6U6C - chains A and B of the 4 polymer chains in the assembly; structure by X-ray diffraction, 2.40 A resolution.

Chain A:
Name: Tryptophan synthase alpha chain
From: Mycobacterium tuberculosis (strain ATCC 25618 / H37Rv)
Notes: EC 4.2.1.20
UniProtKB: P9WFY1 (TRPA_MYCTU); residue numbers follow UniProt; this construct covers 1-270
Sequence (276 residues; numbered 1 to 276; the number before each row is that of its first residue):
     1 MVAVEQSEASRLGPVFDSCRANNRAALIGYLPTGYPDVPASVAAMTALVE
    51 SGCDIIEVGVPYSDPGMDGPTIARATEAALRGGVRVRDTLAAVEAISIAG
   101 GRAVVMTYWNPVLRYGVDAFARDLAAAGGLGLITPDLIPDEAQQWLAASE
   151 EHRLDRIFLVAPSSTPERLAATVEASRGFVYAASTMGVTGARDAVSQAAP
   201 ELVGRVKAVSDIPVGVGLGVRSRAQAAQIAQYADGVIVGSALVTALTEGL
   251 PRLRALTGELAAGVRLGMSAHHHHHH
Not modelled in the structure: 1-7, 185-195, 268-276
Sequence notes: expression tag (271-276)
Ligand contacts:
  - malonate ion (MLI): Ile72, Tyr181, Gly217, Leu218, Gly219, Val220, Ile237, Val238, Gly239, Ser240
  - PZV (1-(2-fluorobenzene-1-carbonyl)-N-methyl-2,3-dihydro-1H-indole-5-sulfonamide): Tyr62, Asp64, Pro65, Gly66, Met67, Tyr108, Asp136
Curated features (UniProtKB/Swiss-Prot):
  - active site (Proton acceptor): Glu57, Asp68
Reported in the primary citation:
  - binding site for PZV: Asp64, Gly66, Met67, Asp136
  - mutagenesis - G66V: unchanged catalytic activity (citing earlier work)

Chain B:
Name: Tryptophan synthase beta chain
From: Mycobacterium tuberculosis (strain ATCC 25618 / H37Rv)
Notes: EC 4.2.1.20
UniProtKB: P9WFX9 (TRPB_MYCTU); residues 1-410 here correspond to UniProt positions 13-422 (UniProt number = residue number + 12)
Sequence (410 residues; each row starts with the number of its first residue):
     1 MSAAIAEPTSHDPDSGGHFGGPSGWGGRYVPEALMAVIEEVTAAYQKERV
    51 SQDFLDDLDRLQANYAGRPSPLYEATRLSQHAGSARIFLKREDLNHTGSH
   101 KINNVLGQALLARRMGKTRVIAETGAGQHGVATATACALLGLDCVIYMGG
   151 IDTARQALNVARMRLLGAEVVAVQTGSKTLKDAINEAFRDWVANADNTYY
   201 CFGTAAGPHPFPTMVRDFQRIIGMEARVQIQGQAGRLPDAVVACVGGGSN
   251 AIGIFHAFLDDPGVRLVGFEAAGDGVETGRHAATFTAGSPGAFHGSFSYL
   301 LQDEDGQTIESHSISAGLDYPGVGPEHAWLKEAGRVDYRPITDSEAMDAF
   351 GLLCRMEGIIPAIESAHAVAGALKLGVELGRGAVIVVNLSGRGDKDVETA
   401 AKWFGLLGND
Not modelled in the structure: 1-3, 409-410
Bound ions: K+: Gly246, Ala282, Thr284, Tyr320, Gly322
Ligand contacts:
  - P1T (2-[({3-hydroxy-2-methyl-5-[(phosphonooxy)methyl]pyridin-4-yl}methyl)amino]acrylic acid): Ser99, His100, Lys101, Thr124, Gly125, Ala126, Gly127, Gln128, His129, Leu180, Gly203, Thr204, Cys244, Val245, Gly246, Gly247, Gly248, Ser249, Asn250, Gly317, Leu318, Ala362, Glu364, Ser365, Ser390, Gly391
  - PZV (1-(2-fluorobenzene-1-carbonyl)-N-methyl-2,3-dihydro-1H-indole-5-sulfonamide): Tyr29, Val30, Pro31, Leu34, Ile184, Asn185, Phe188, Trp191, Tyr200, Phe202, Gly207, Pro208, Phe211, His294, Gly295
Reported in the primary citation:
  - binding site for PZV: Leu34, Ile184, Phe188, Trp191, Tyr200, Phe202, Pro208, Phe211, His294

Interface between chain A and chain B:
Pairs across the interface - 51 pairs, chain A then chain B:
  Pro61(A) - Gln307(B)  hydrogen bond (backbone-side chain)
  Tyr62(A) - Phe293(B)
  Tyr62(A) - Gly306(B)
  Tyr62(A) - Gln307(B)
  Tyr62(A) - Thr308(B)
  Ser63(A) - Gln307(B)  hydrogen bond (backbone-side chain)
  Ser63(A) - Thr308(B)  hydrogen bond (side chain-backbone)
  Asp64(A) - Lys181(B)  salt bridge
  Asp64(A) - Asn185(B)  hydrogen bond
  Asp64(A) - Phe293(B)
  Asp64(A) - Thr308(B)  hydrogen bond
  Pro65(A) - Arg189(B)  hydrogen bond (backbone-side chain)
  Gly66(A) - Phe188(B)
  Gly66(A) - Arg189(B)  hydrogen bond (backbone-side chain)
  Met67(A) - Pro31(B)  hydrophobic
  Asp68(A) - Arg189(B)  hydrogen bond (backbone-side chain)
  Leu80(A) - Gln307(B)
  Arg85(A) - Glu304(B)  salt bridge
  Arg85(A) - Asp305(B)  salt bridge
  Val86(A) - Asp305(B)  hydrogen bond (backbone-side chain)
  Asn110(A) - Gly291(B)
  Asn110(A) - Ala292(B)  hydrogen bond (side chain-backbone)
  Asn110(A) - Gln302(B)  hydrogen bond
  Asn110(A) - Gly306(B)  hydrogen bond (side chain-backbone)
  Pro111(A) - Asp305(B)
  Leu113(A) - Ala292(B)  hydrophobic
  Leu113(A) - Phe297(B)  hydrophobic
  Arg114(A) - Gln302(B)
  Arg114(A) - Asp303(B)  hydrogen bond (side chain-backbone)
  Arg114(A) - Glu304(B)
  Arg114(A) - Asp305(B)
  Arg114(A) - Gly306(B)
  Pro135(A) - Pro31(B)
  Asp136(A) - Tyr29(B)
  Asp136(A) - Val30(B)
  Ile138(A) - Arg28(B)
  Ile138(A) - Val30(B)
  Ile138(A) - Glu32(B)
  Ile138(A) - Met35(B)  hydrophobic
  Glu141(A) - His18(B)  salt bridge
  Glu141(A) - Gly27(B)
  Glu141(A) - Arg28(B)  hydrogen bond (side chain-backbone)
  Glu141(A) - Tyr29(B)
  Leu159(A) - Glu32(B)
  Ala161(A) - Ala33(B)  hydrophobic
  Ser163(A) - Ala33(B)  hydrogen bond (side chain-backbone)
  Ser163(A) - Ala36(B)
  Ser164(A) - Glu32(B)  hydrogen bond
  Arg168(A) - Glu32(B)  salt bridge
  Arg168(A) - Met35(B)
  Arg168(A) - Glu39(B)  salt bridge
Other interface residues (no listed pair), chain A (33 interface residues in all): Arg74, Val84, Trp109, Leu137, Asp140, Gln143, Val160, Thr165, Thr172
Other interface residues (no listed pair), chain B (33 interface residues in all): Gly16, Ser23, Thr175, Asp182, Val192, Ser289, Leu300

Summary:
The chain A/chain B interface involves 33 residues from each chain, with 16 hydrogen bonds and 6 salt bridges.
Polar pairs include Asp64(A)-Lys181(B), Arg85(A)-Glu304(B) and Arg85(A)-Asp305(B). From the paper: a binding
site for PZV at Asp64(A), Gly66(A) and Leu34(B) among others; G66V of chain A leaves catalytic activity
unchanged.
Chain A is Tryptophan synthase alpha chain and chain B is Tryptophan synthase beta chain, both from
Mycobacterium tuberculosis (strain ATCC 25618 / H37Rv); the structure, Crystal structure of tryptophan
synthase from M. tuberculosis - aminoacrylate- and GSK2-bound form, was determined by X-ray diffraction,
deposited together with 6USA.
